PDB entry 1H26 | X-ray diffraction, 2.24 A resolution | chains B and E of the 3 polymer chains in the assembly

== Chain B ==
Protein: Cyclin A2
Organism: Homo sapiens
Notes: fragment: cyclin fold, residues 175-432
UniProtKB: P20248 (CGA2_HUMAN); residue numbers follow UniProt; this construct covers 175-432
Amino-acid sequence (259 residues; numbered 174 to 432; the number before each row is that of its first residue):
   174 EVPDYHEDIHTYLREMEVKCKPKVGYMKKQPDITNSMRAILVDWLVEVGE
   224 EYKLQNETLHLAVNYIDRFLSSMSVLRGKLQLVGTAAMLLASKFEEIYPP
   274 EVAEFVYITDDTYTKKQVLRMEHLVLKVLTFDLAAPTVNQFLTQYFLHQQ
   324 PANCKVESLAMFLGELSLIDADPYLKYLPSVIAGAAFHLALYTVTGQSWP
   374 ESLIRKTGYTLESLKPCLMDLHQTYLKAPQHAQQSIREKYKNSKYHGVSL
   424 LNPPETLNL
Not modelled in the structure: 174

== Chain E ==
Protein: Cellular tumor antigen P53
UniProtKB: P04637 (P53_HUMAN); residue numbers follow UniProt; this construct covers 376-386
Amino-acid sequence (11 residues; each row starts with the number of its first residue):
   376 STSRHKKLMFK
Not modelled in the structure: 376-377
UniProt features mapped onto this chain:
  - modified residue: Lys381 (N6-acetyllysine), Lys382 (N6,N6-dimethyllysine)
  - cross-link: Lys386 (Glycyl lysine isopeptide (Lys-Gly) (interchain with G-Cter in SUMO))
  - natural variant: Ser376 (S376A: In a sporadic cancer; S376T: In a sporadic cancer), Arg379 (R379H: In sporadic cancers), Phe385 (F385L: In a sporadic cancer)
  - mutagenesis: Lys381 (K381Q: Mimics acetylation, leading to increased stability; K381R: Decreased acetylation), Lys382 (K382A: Abolishes acetylation by CREBBP; K382R: Abolishes monomethylation by KMT5A), Leu383 (L383A: Abolishes S-315 phosphorylation by CDK2/cyclin A), Phe385 (F385A: Reduced SUMO1 conjugation), Lys386 (K386A: Abolishes SUMO1 conjugation, in vitro and in vivo)

== Interface between chain B and chain E ==
Residue-residue contacts (22; chain B residue first):
  Met210(B) with Phe385(E), hydrophobic
  Ile213(B) with Phe385(E), hydrophobic
  Trp217(B) with Arg379(E), hydrogen bond (side chain-backbone); Lys381(E)
  Glu220(B) with Arg379(E)
  Glu223(B) with Arg379(E)
  Glu224(B) with Arg379(E), salt bridge
  Arg250(B) with Phe385(E); Lys386(E), hydrogen bond (side chain-backbone)
  Leu253(B) with Phe385(E), hydrophobic
  Gln254(B) with Lys381(E), hydrogen bond (side chain-backbone); Lys382(E); Leu383(E), hydrogen bond (side chain-backbone)
  Tyr280(B) with His380(E)
  Ile281(B) with Arg379(E); His380(E); Lys381(E)
  Thr282(B) with His380(E); Lys381(E); Lys382(E)
  Asp283(B) with His380(E), hydrogen bond (backbone-backbone)
  Thr285(B) with Lys382(E)
Also at the interface, not in a pair above, chain B (15 interface residues in all): Leu214

== Summary ==
15 residues of chain B and 7 residues of chain E are in contact, with 5 hydrogen bonds and 1 salt bridge.
Polar contacts include Glu224(B)-Arg379(E), Trp217(B)-Arg379(E) and Arg250(B)-Lys386(E). UniProt lists 5
mutagenesis sites on chain E.
Chain B is Cyclin A2 (Homo sapiens) and chain E is Cellular tumor antigen P53; the structure, CDK2/CyclinA in
complex with an 11-residue recruitment peptide from p53, was determined by X-ray diffraction (same publication
as 1H24, 1H25, 1H27 and 1H28).
